5JHR - chains K and W of the 28 polymer chains in the assembly; structure by X-ray diffraction, 2.90 A resolution.

Chain K:
Protein: Proteasome subunit beta type-5
Source organism: Saccharomyces cerevisiae (strain ATCC 204508 / S288c)
Notes: EC 3.4.25.1
UniProt: P30656 (PSB5_YEAST); residues 1-212 here correspond to UniProt positions 76-287 (UniProt number = residue number + 75)
Sequence (212 residues; row label = number of the first residue in the row):
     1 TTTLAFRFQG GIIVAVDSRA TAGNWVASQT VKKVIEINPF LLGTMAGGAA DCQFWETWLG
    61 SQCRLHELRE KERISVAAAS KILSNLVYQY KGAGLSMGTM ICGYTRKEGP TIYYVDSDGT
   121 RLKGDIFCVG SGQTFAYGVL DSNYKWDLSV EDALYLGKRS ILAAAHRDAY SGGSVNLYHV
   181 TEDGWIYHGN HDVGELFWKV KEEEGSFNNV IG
Covalently attached groups: compound 6KF linked to T1
Bound ions: Mg2+: A165, D168, S171 (shared with D204(W) of chain W)
Residues lining bound ligands: 6KF ((2S)-2-azido-N-[(2S)-3-(biphenyl-4-yl)-1-{[(2S)-1-{[(2S,3S,4R)-3,5-dihydroxy-4-methylpentan-2-yl]amino}-1-oxo-3-phenylpropan-2-yl]amino}-1-oxopropan-2-yl]-3-phenylpropanamide (non-preferred name)): R19, A20, T21, A22, A27, K33, M45, A46, G47, G48, A49, S96, S131, Y170

Chain W:
Protein: Proteasome subunit beta type-3
Source organism: Saccharomyces cerevisiae (strain ATCC 204508 / S288c)
Notes: EC 3.4.25.1
UniProt: P25451 (PSB3_YEAST); residues 0-204 here correspond to UniProt positions 1-205 (UniProt number = residue number + 1)
Sequence (205 residues; row label = number of the first residue in the row; numbering starts at 0):
     0 MSDPSSINGG IVVAMTGKDC VAIACDLRLG SQSLGVSNKF EKIFHYGHVF LGITGLATDV
    60 TTLNEMFRYK TNLYKLKEER AIEPETFTQL VSSSLYERRF GPYFVGPVVA GINSKSGKPF
   120 IAGFDLIGCI DEAKDFIVSG TASDQLFGMC ESLYEPNLEP EDLFETISQA LLNAADRDAL
   180 SGWGAVVYII KKDEVVKRYL KMRQD
Disordered / not traced: 0
Curated features (UniProtKB/Swiss-Prot):
  - modified residue: S30 (Phosphoserine)
  - cross-link: K69 (Glycyl lysine isopeptide (Lys-Gly) (interchain with G-Cter in ubiquitin))
Bound ions: Mg2+: D204 (shared with A165(K), D168(K), S171(K) of chain K)

Chain K / chain W interface:
Contacting residue pairs (44):
  R19(K) - D204(W)  salt bridge
  N24(K) - D177(W)
  N24(K) - A178(W)  hydrogen bond (backbone-backbone)
  N24(K) - L179(W)
  W25(K) - Q144(W)
  W25(K) - R176(W)
  V26(K) - R176(W)  hydrogen bond (backbone-side chain)
  V26(K) - D177(W)
  V26(K) - A178(W)
  A27(K) - R176(W)  hydrogen bond (backbone-side chain)
  S28(K) - R176(W)
  Q29(K) - R202(W)
  F135(K) - L33(W)  hydrophobic
  A165(K) - D204(W)
  H166(K) - W182(W)  hydrogen bond (backbone-side chain)
  H166(K) - Q203(W)  hydrogen bond (side chain-backbone)
  R167(K) - S32(W)
  R167(K) - G34(W)  hydrogen bond (side chain-backbone)
  R167(K) - V35(W)
  R167(K) - W182(W)
  D168(K) - S32(W)
  A169(K) - R27(W)
  A169(K) - S32(W)  hydrogen bond (backbone-backbone)
  A169(K) - A178(W)
  Y170(K) - S32(W)
  Y170(K) - A178(W)  hydrophobic
  S171(K) - D204(W)
  G172(K) - D204(W)
  G173(K) - R202(W)  hydrogen bond (backbone-side chain)
  G173(K) - D204(W)  hydrogen bond (backbone-side chain)
  D192(K) - R202(W)  salt bridge
  V193(K) - D204(W)
  G194(K) - R202(W)
  F197(K) - Q203(W)
  W198(K) - K200(W)
  W198(K) - M201(W)
  W198(K) - Q203(W)
  N209(K) - N37(W)  hydrogen bond (backbone-side chain)
  N209(K) - K38(W)  hydrogen bond (backbone-side chain)
  V210(K) - N37(W)
  V210(K) - Q203(W)
  I211(K) - L26(W)  hydrophobic
  I211(K) - N37(W)
  I211(K) - K38(W)
Other interface residues (no listed pair), chain K (26 interface residues in all): N208
Other interface residues (no listed pair), chain W (22 interface residues in all): Q31, D175, Y198

Overview:
26 residues of chain K face 22 of chain W across their interface; the contacts include 11 hydrogen bonds and 2
salt bridges. Among the polar pairs are R19(K)-D204(W), D192(K)-R202(W) and V26(K)-R176(W). Covalently linked
compound 6KF: at T1(K).
Chain K is Proteasome subunit beta type-5 and chain W is Proteasome subunit beta type-3, both from
Saccharomyces cerevisiae (strain ATCC 204508 / S288c); the structure, Yeast 20S proteasome in complex with the
peptidic epoxyketone inhibitor 27, was determined by X-ray diffraction (same publication as 5JHS).
